6ROT - chains H and A of the 3 polymer chains in the assembly; structure by X-ray diffraction, 1.34 A resolution.

== Chain H ==
Molecule: Prothrombin
Organism: Homo sapiens
Notes: EC 3.4.21.5
Reference sequence: P00734 (THRB_HUMAN); aligned to UniProt positions 364-616 over residues 16-247 (the alignment contains insertions or deletions, so no single offset holds)
Amino-acid sequence (253 residues; row label = number of the first residue in the row; note: 2 numbers in that range are skipped by the numbering (no residue carries them; nothing is unmodelled there); a row labelled like 60A-60I holds insertion residues (60A, then the next letters in order)):
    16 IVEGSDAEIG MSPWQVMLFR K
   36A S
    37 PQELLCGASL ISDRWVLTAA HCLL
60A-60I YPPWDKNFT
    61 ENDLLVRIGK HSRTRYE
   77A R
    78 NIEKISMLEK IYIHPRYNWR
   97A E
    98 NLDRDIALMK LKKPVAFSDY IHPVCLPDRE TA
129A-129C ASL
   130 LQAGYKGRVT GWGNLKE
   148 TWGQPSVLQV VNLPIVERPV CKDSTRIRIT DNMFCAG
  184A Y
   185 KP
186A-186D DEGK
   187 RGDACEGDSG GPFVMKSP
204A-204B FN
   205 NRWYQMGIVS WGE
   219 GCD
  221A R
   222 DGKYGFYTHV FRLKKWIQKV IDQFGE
Unresolved in the structure: 148-149, 247
UniProt features mapped onto this chain:
  - active site (Charge relay system): His-57, Asp-102
  - glycosylation: Asn-60G (N-linked (GlcNAc...) (complex) asparagine)
Disulfides: Cys-42/Cys-58, Cys-168/Cys-182, Cys-191/Cys-220
Covalent attachments: N-acetylglucosamine (NAG) linked to Asn-60G
Bound ions: Na+ site 1: Lys-169, Thr-172, Phe-204A; Na+ site 2: Arg-221A, Lys-224
Ligand contacts: KDQ ((2S)-N-[[5-chloranyl-2-(hydroxymethyl)phenyl]methyl]-1-[2-[(phenylmethyl)sulfonylamino]ethanoyl]pyrrolidine-2-carboxamide): His-57, Tyr-60A, Trp-60D, Glu-97A, Asn-98, Leu-99, Ile-174, Asp-189, Ala-190, Cys-191, Glu-192, Ser-195, Val-213, Ser-214, Trp-215, Gly-216, Glu-217, Gly-219, Cys-220, Gly-226, Phe-227, Tyr-228

== Chain A ==
Molecule: Hirudin variant-2
Reference sequence: P09945 (HIRV2_HIRME); residues 517-528 here correspond to UniProt positions 61-72 (UniProt number = residue number - 456)
Amino-acid sequence (12 residues; each row starts with the number of its first residue):
   517 GDFEEIPEEY LQ
Unresolved in the structure: 517
Modified / non-standard residues: Tyr-526 (O-sulfo-L-tyrosine; TYS)
UniProt features mapped onto this chain:
  - region: Asp-518 to Gln-528 (Interaction with fibrinogen-binding exosite of thrombin)
  - modified residue: Tyr-526 (Sulfotyrosine)

== How chain H and chain A interact ==
Contacting residue pairs - 22 pairs, chain H then chain A:
  Phe-34(H) / Phe-519(A)  hydrophobic
  Gln-38(H) / Glu-521(A)
  Gln-38(H) / Ile-522(A)
  Gln-38(H) / Leu-527(A)
  Leu-40(H) / Phe-519(A)
  Leu-65(H) / Ile-522(A)  hydrophobic
  Leu-65(H) / Tyr-526(A)
  Arg-67(H) / Ile-522(A)
  Arg-73(H) / Asp-518(A)  salt bridge
  Arg-73(H) / Phe-519(A)
  Thr-74(H) / Asp-518(A)
  Thr-74(H) / Phe-519(A)
  Thr-74(H) / Glu-520(A)  hydrogen bond (backbone-backbone)
  Arg-75(H) / Glu-520(A)  salt bridge
  Tyr-76(H) / Glu-520(A)  hydrogen bond (backbone-side chain)
  Tyr-76(H) / Glu-521(A)
  Tyr-76(H) / Pro-523(A)
  Tyr-76(H) / Tyr-526(A)
  Glu-80(H) / Tyr-526(A)
  Lys-81(H) / Tyr-526(A)
  Ile-82(H) / Tyr-526(A)
  Met-84(H) / Tyr-526(A)
Also at the interface, not in a pair above, chain H (17 interface residues in all): Met-32, Lys-36, Glu-39, Gln-151

== Overview ==
17 residues of chain H and 8 residues of chain A are in contact, with 2 hydrogen bonds and 2 salt bridges.
Polar pairs include Arg-73(H)/Asp-518(A), Arg-75(H)/Glu-520(A) and Tyr-76(H)/Glu-520(A). Chain H binds
compound KDQ. Covalently linked N-acetylglucosamine: at Asn-60G(H).
Here chain H is Prothrombin (Homo sapiens) and chain A is Hirudin variant-2. Entry 6ROT (Thrombin in complex
with MI2105) was determined by X-ray diffraction, deposited together with 6GBW, 5LCE, 5LPD, 5JZY and 5JFD.
